PDB entry 6XKW | electron microscopy, 5.20 A resolution (low resolution: residue-level contacts below are approximate; hydrogen-bond / salt-bridge calls are withheld) | chains n and Y of the 11 polymer chains in the assembly

== Chain n ==
Molecule: Cytochrome c oxidase, Cbb3-type, subunit I
From: Rhodobacter capsulatus (strain ATCC BAA-309 / NBRC 16581 / SB1003)
Notes: EC 1.9.3.1
UniProtKB: D5ARP4 (D5ARP4_RHOCB); residues 1-532 here = UniProt positions 1-532
Amino-acid sequence (532 residues; each row starts with the number of its first residue):
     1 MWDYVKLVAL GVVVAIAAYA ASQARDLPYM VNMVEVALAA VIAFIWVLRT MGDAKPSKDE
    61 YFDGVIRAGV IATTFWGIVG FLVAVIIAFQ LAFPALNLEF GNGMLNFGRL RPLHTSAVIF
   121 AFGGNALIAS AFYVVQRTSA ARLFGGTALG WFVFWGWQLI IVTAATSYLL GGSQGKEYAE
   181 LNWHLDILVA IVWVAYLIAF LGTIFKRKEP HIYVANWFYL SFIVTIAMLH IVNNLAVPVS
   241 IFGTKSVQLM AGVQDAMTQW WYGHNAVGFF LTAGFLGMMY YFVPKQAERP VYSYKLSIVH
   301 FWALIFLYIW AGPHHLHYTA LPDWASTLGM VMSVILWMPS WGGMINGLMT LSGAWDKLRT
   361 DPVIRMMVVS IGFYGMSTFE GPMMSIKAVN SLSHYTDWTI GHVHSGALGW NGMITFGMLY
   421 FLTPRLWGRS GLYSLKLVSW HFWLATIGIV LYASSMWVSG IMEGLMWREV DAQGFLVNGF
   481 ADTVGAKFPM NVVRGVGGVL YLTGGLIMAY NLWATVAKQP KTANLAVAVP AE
Unresolved in the structure: 1-56, 528-532
Ion coordination: heme c Fe site 1: H114, H404; Cu ion: H264, H314, H315; heme c Fe site 2 near H402 (its only coordinating residue here)
Ligand contacts:
  - heme c (HEC), molecule 1: F81, A84, V85, I87, A88, L91, F107, R111, H114, T115, V118, I119, E177, Y178, L271, D397, T399, I400, V403, H404, A407, L408, Y452, R494, G498, Y501
  - heme c (HEC), molecule 2: E177, Y178, W260, H264, V267, L271, T272, Y308, H314, H315, S333, L336, S340, Y374, S377, T378, G381, P382, M384, S385, N390, S393, H394, T399, H402, V403, G406, A407, N411

== Chain Y ==
Molecule: Cytochrome c-type cyt cy
From: Rhodobacter capsulatus (strain ATCC BAA-309 / NBRC 16581 / SB1003)
UniProtKB: Q05389 (CYCY_RHOCB); residue numbers follow UniProt; this construct covers 1-199
Amino-acid sequence (199 residues; each row starts with the number of its first residue):
     1 MLVKTHITKI GVTLFAVALF YGFIYMLSNS LFATRPATAV AVGADGKALL PSVDEAAMPA
    61 KAPAAAAPAA ETAEAAAPAE PAAPPPPAYV EVDPATITGD AKAGEEKFNK TCKACHKIDG
   121 KNAVGPHLNG VIGRATATVE GFKYSTAMKN HVGNWTPERL DIYLVSPKAE VPGTKMSFVG
   181 LPEAADRANV IAYLNTLPR
Unresolved in the structure: 31-199
UniProt features mapped onto this chain:
  - binding site (heme c): C112, C115, H116, M148

== Interface between chain n and chain Y ==
Contacting residue pairs - 11 pairs, chain n then chain Y:
  G353(n) with K4(Y)
  W355(n) with K4(Y)
  I461(n) with M26(Y)
  M462(n) with N29(Y)
  L465(n) with M26(Y); N29(Y); S30(Y)
  R468(n) with S30(Y)
  E469(n) with N29(Y); S30(Y)
  V470(n) with S30(Y)
Other interface residues (no listed pair), chain n (9 interface residues in all): G464
Other interface residues (no listed pair), chain Y (6 interface residues in all): Y25, L27

== Overview ==
9 residues of chain n and 6 residues of chain Y are in contact. Chain n binds heme c. H114(n) and H404(n)
coordinate heme c Fe site 1. UniProt lists 4 heme c-binding residues on chain Y.
Chain n is Cytochrome c oxidase, Cbb3-type, subunit I and chain Y is Cytochrome c-type cyt cy, both from
Rhodobacter capsulatus (strain ATCC BAA-309 / NBRC 16581 / SB1003); the structure, R. capsulatus CIII2CIV
bipartite super-complex (SC-2A) with CcoH/cy, was determined by electron microscopy together with 6XI0, 6XKT,
6XKU, 6XKV, 6XKX and 6XKZ from the same study.
